PDB entry 5GT7 | X-ray diffraction, 2.05 A resolution | chains A and B

[Chain A (and B)]
Molecule: GATS-like protein 3
From: Homo sapiens
Notes: chain B of this document is another copy of the same molecule, construct and numbering; everything in this record applies to it too
UniProtKB: Q8WTX7 (GATL3_HUMAN); residue numbers follow UniProt; this construct covers 1-323
Sequence (335 residues; row label = number of the first residue in the row; numbers below 1 keep their minus sign (Ala-5 is residue -5)):
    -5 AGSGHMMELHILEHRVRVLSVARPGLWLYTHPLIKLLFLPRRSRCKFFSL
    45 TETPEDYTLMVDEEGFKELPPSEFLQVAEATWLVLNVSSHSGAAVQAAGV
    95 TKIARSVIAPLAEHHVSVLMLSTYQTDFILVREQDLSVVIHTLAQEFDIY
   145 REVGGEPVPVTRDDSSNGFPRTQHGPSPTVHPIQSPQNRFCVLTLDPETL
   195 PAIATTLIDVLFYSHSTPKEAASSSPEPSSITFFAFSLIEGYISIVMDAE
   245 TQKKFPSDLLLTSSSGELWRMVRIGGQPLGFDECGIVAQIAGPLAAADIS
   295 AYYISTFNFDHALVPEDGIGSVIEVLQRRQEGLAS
Unresolved in the structure: -5 to -1, 155-162, 210-220, 324-329 (chain B: -5 to 0, 154-168, 210-221, 324-329)
Differences from the reference sequence: expression tag (-5 to 0, 324-329)
Swiss-Prot annotation at these positions:
  - binding site (L-arginine): Ser111, Val112, Gly274, Ile280, Val281, Thr300 to Asp304
  - modified residue: Ser14 (Phosphoserine)
  - mutagenesis: Ser14 (S14A: Abolished phosphorylation by AKT1, leading to decreased interaction with RNF167 and subsequent ubiquitination ...), Lys61 (K61R: In 3KR mutant; abolished ubiquitination by RNF167; when associated with R-96 and R-213), Gln90 (Q90A: No effect on interaction with the GATOR2 complex), Lys96 (K96A: No effect on interaction with the GATOR2 complex; K96R: In 3KR mutant; abolished ubiquitination by RNF167; when associated with R-61 and R-213), Arg99 (R99A: No effect on interaction with the GATOR2 complex), His108 to Val110 (Loss of arginine-binding. Constitutively interacts with the GATOR2 complex), Ser111 (S111A: Loss of arginine-binding. Constitutively interacts with the GATOR2 complex. Constitutively inhibits the TORC1 signaling pathway), Leu113 (L113F: No effect on interaction with the GATOR2 complex), Tyr118 to Gln119 (No effect on arginine-binding. No effect on homodimerization. Loss of interaction with the GATOR2 complex which constitutively activates the TORC1 signaling pathway), Asp121 (D121A: No effect on arginine-binding. No effect on homodimerization. Loss of interaction with the GATOR2 complex which constitutively activates the TORC1 signaling pathway), Arg126 (R126A: Decreased arginine-binding. Constitutively interacts with the GATOR2 complex), His175 (H175A: Decreased arginine-binding. Constitutively interacts with the GATOR2 complex), 12 further mutagenesis entries in UniProt

[Interface between chain A and chain B]
Residue-residue contacts - 30 pairs, chain A then chain B:
  Trp21(A) - Leu22(B)  hydrophobic
  Trp21(A) - His25(B)
  Leu22(A) - Trp21(B)  hydrophobic
  Thr24(A) - Thr24(B)
  Thr24(A) - His25(B)
  His25(A) - Trp21(B)
  His25(A) - Thr24(B)
  His25(A) - Phe206(B)  hydrogen bond (side chain-backbone)
  His25(A) - Tyr207(B)  hydrogen bond (backbone-side chain)
  Ile28(A) - Ile28(B)  hydrophobic
  Ile28(A) - Tyr207(B)
  Lys29(A) - Tyr207(B)
  Leu33(A) - Asp203(B)
  Leu33(A) - Tyr207(B)  hydrophobic
  Arg36(A) - Asp203(B)  salt bridge
  Arg36(A) - Tyr207(B)  hydrogen bond (side chain-backbone)
  Arg36(A) - Ser208(B)  hydrogen bond
  Pro195(A) - Thr199(B)
  Ala198(A) - Thr199(B)
  Thr199(A) - Pro195(B)
  Thr199(A) - Ala198(B)
  Asp203(A) - Leu33(B)
  Asp203(A) - Arg36(B)  salt bridge
  Phe206(A) - His25(B)  hydrogen bond (backbone-side chain)
  Tyr207(A) - His25(B)  hydrogen bond (side chain-backbone)
  Tyr207(A) - Ile28(B)
  Tyr207(A) - Lys29(B)
  Tyr207(A) - Leu33(B)  hydrophobic
  Tyr207(A) - Arg36(B)  hydrogen bond (backbone-side chain)
  Ser208(A) - Arg36(B)
Interface residues without a listed pair, chain A (16 interface residues in all): Ile202
Interface residues without a listed pair, chain B (18 interface residues in all): Phe32, Pro64, Ile202

[Summary]
Chain A and chain B form an interface of 16 and 18 residues respectively; the contacts include 7 hydrogen
bonds and 2 salt bridges. Among the polar pairs are Arg36(A)-Asp203(B), His25(A)-Phe206(B) and
His25(A)-Tyr207(B). UniProt lists 10 L-arginine-binding residues and 27 mutagenesis sites on chain A.
Both chains are GATS-like protein 3 (Homo sapiens). Entry 5GT7 (Crystal Structure of Arg-bound CASTOR1) was
determined by X-ray diffraction (same publication as 5GT8).
